PDB entry 5A02 | X-ray diffraction, 2.00 A resolution | chains B and D

# Chain B (and D)
Name: Aldose-aldose oxidoreductase
Organism: Caulobacter crescentus CB15
Notes: EC 1.1.99.-; chain D of this document is another copy of the same molecule, construct and numbering; everything in this record applies to it too
Chain sequence (339 residues; each row starts with the number of its first residue):
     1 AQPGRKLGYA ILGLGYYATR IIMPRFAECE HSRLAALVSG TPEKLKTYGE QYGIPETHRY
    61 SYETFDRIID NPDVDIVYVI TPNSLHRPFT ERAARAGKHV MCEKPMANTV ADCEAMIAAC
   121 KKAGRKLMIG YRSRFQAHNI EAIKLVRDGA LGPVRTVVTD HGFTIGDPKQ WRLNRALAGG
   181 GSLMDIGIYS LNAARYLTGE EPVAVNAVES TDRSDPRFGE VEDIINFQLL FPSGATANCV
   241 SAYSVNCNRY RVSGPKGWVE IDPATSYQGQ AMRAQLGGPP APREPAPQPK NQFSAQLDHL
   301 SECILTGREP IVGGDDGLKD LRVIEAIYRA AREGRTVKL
Unresolved in the structure: 1-4
Residues lining bound ligands: NADP (NAP; NADP nicotinamide-adenine-dinucleotide phosphate): Gly13, Leu14, Gly15, Tyr16, Tyr17, Ala18, Val38, Ser39, Gly40, Thr41, Lys44, Tyr62, Ile80, Thr81, Pro82, Asn83, Leu85, His86, Glu103, Lys104, Pro105, Gly130, Arg132, Trp171, Arg172, Leu177, Asp185, Tyr189, Tyr267

# How chain B and chain D interact
Pairs across the interface (72):
  Arg155(B) with Ser210(D), hydrogen bond (side chain-backbone); Asp223(D), salt bridge; Ile224(D); Ser244(D), hydrogen bond; Val245(D)
  Thr156(B) with Ile224(D)
  Val158(B) with Val158(D), hydrophobic; Asp160(D); Val240(D), hydrophobic; Arg249(D)
  Asp160(B) with Val158(D)
  Thr164(B) with Pro255(D)
  Asn206(B) with Asn206(D); Ala207(D), hydrogen bond (side chain-backbone); Gln228(D)
  Ala207(B) with Asn206(D), hydrogen bond (backbone-side chain); Gln228(D)
  Val208(B) with Gln228(D); Leu230(D), hydrophobic
  Ser210(B) with Arg155(D), hydrogen bond (backbone-side chain); Gly234(D), hydrogen bond (side chain-backbone); Thr236(D)
  Asp223(B) with Arg155(D), salt bridge
  Ile224(B) with Arg155(D); Thr156(D)
  Asn226(B) with Gln228(D), hydrogen bond (backbone-side chain); Thr236(D), hydrogen bond; Asn238(D)
  Phe227(B) with Gln228(D)
  Gln228(B) with Asn206(D); Ala207(D); Val208(D); Asn226(D), hydrogen bond (side chain-backbone); Phe227(D); Gln228(D)
  Gly234(B) with Ser210(D), hydrogen bond (backbone-side chain)
  Thr236(B) with Ser210(D); Asn226(D), hydrogen bond
  Asn238(B) with Asn226(D); Asn238(D); Cys239(D), hydrogen bond (side chain-backbone); Val240(D)
  Cys239(B) with Asn238(D), hydrogen bond (backbone-side chain)
  Val240(B) with Val158(D), hydrophobic; Asn238(D)
  Ser244(B) with Arg155(D), hydrogen bond; Gly254(D); Pro255(D)
  Val245(B) with Arg155(D); Ser253(D); Gly254(D)
  Asn246(B) with Trp258(D)
  Arg249(B) with Val158(D); Arg249(D); Arg251(D); Glu260(D), salt bridge
  Arg251(B) with Arg249(D); Asp262(D), salt bridge
  Ser253(B) with Val245(D)
  Gly254(B) with Ser244(D); Val245(D)
  Pro255(B) with Thr164(D); Ser244(D)
  Trp258(B) with Asn246(D)
  Glu260(B) with Arg249(D), salt bridge
  Asp262(B) with Arg251(D), salt bridge; Arg273(D), salt bridge
  Gly334(B) with Arg335(D); Thr336(D), hydrogen bond (backbone-backbone)
  Arg335(B) with Gly334(D); Arg335(D)
  Thr336(B) with Gly334(D), hydrogen bond (backbone-backbone)
Interface residues without a listed pair, chain B (36 interface residues in all): Glu209, Leu230, Cys247
Interface residues without a listed pair, chain D (36 interface residues in all): Cys247

# Overview
Chain B and chain D each contribute 36 residues to their interface, with 16 hydrogen bonds and 7 salt bridges.
Polar pairs include Arg155(B)-Asp223(D), Arg249(B)-Glu260(D) and Arg251(B)-Asp262(D). Ligands of chain B:
NADP.
Chain B and chain D are both Aldose-aldose oxidoreductase (Caulobacter crescentus CB15); the structure,
Crystal structure of aldose-aldose oxidoreductase from Caulobacter crescentus complexed with glycerol, was
determined by X-ray diffraction together with 5A03, 5A04, 5A05 and 5A06 from the same study.
